PDB entry 5L7G | X-ray diffraction, 2.01 A resolution | chains A and B

Chain A:
Molecule: Mineralocorticoid receptor
From: Homo sapiens
UniProt: P08235 (MCR_HUMAN), isoform P08235-3; residues 735-984 here correspond to UniProt positions 739-988 (UniProt number = residue number + 4)
Sequence (305 residues; numbered 713 to 1017; the number before each row is that of its first residue):
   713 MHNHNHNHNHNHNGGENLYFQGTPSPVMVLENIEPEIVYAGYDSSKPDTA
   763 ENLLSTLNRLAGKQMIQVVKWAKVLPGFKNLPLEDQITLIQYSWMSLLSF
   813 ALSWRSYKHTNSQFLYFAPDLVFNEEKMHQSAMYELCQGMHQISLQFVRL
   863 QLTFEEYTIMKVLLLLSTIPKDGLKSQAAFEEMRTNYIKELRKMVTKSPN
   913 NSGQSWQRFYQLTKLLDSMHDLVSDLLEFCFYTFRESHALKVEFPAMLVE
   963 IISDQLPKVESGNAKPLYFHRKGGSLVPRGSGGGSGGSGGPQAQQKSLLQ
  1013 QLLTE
Not modelled in the structure: 713-736, 913, 985-1017
Sequence notes: initiating methionine (713); expression tag (714-734, 985-1017); conflict S808 (Cys812 in P08235), L810 (Ser814 in P08235), S910 (Cys914 in P08235)
Small-molecule neighbours: 6QE (N-[[4-[5-[[2,3-bis(fluoranyl)phenoxy]methyl]-3-methyl-1,2-oxazol-4-yl]phenyl]methyl]-1-methyl-cyclopropane-1-sulfonamide): L766, L769, N770, L772, A773, Q776, W806, M807, L810, S811, L814, R817, L827, F829, M845, L848, C849, M852, L938, F941, C942, T945, F956, L960

Chain B:
Molecule: NCOA1 peptide
From: Homo sapiens
Sequence (10 residues; each row starts with the number of its first residue):
  1432 KSLLQQLLTE

Interface between chain A and chain B:
Residue-residue contacts (23):
  V781(A) with L1435(B), hydrophobic; L1438(B), hydrophobic; L1439(B), hydrophobic
  K785(A) with L1438(B), hydrogen bond (side chain-backbone); L1439(B); E1441(B), hydrogen bond (side chain-backbone)
  K791(A) with L1439(B), hydrogen bond (side chain-backbone)
  L795(A) with L1439(B), hydrophobic; T1440(B)
  Q798(A) with L1439(B)
  I799(A) with L1435(B), hydrophobic; Q1436(B); L1439(B), hydrophobic
  I802(A) with L1435(B), hydrophobic; L1439(B), hydrophobic
  Q803(A) with L1435(B)
  A958(A) with L1434(B)
  M959(A) with L1434(B); L1435(B), hydrophobic; L1438(B), hydrophobic
  E962(A) with S1433(B), hydrogen bond; L1434(B), hydrogen bond (side chain-backbone); L1435(B), hydrogen bond (side chain-backbone)
Other interface residues (no listed pair), chain A (15 interface residues in all): I778, K782, F790, I963

Overview:
15 residues of chain A face 8 of chain B across their interface, with 6 hydrogen bonds. Polar contacts include
K785(A)-L1438(B), K785(A)-E1441(B) and K791(A)-L1439(B). Ligands of chain A: compound 6QE.
Here chain A is Mineralocorticoid receptor and chain B is NCOA1 peptide, both from Homo sapiens. Entry 5L7G
(MCR IN COMPLEX WITH ligand) was determined by X-ray diffraction together with 5L7E and 5L7H from the same
study.
